PDB entry 4QUG | X-ray diffraction, 1.92 A resolution | chains A and C of the 4 polymer chains in the assembly

[Chain A (and C)]
Protein: Caspase-3
Source organism: Homo sapiens
Notes: EC 3.4.22.56; chain C of this document is another copy of the same molecule, construct and numbering; everything in this record applies to it too
UniProtKB: P42574 (CASP3_HUMAN); residue numbers follow UniProt; this construct covers 1-277
Chain sequence (277 residues; each row starts with the number of its first residue):
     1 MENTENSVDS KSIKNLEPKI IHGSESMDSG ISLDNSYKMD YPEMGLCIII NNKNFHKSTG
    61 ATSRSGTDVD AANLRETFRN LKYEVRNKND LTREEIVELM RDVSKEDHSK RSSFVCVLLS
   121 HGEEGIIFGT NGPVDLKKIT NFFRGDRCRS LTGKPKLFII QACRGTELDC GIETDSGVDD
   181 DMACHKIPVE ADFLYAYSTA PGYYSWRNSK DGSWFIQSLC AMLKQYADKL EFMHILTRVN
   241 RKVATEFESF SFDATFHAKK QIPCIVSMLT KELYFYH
Not modelled in the structure: 1-33, 174-184, 277
Construct notes: engineered mutation A61 (Met in P42574)
Curated features (UniProtKB/Swiss-Prot):
  - active site: H121, C163
  - modified residue: M1 (N-acetylmethionine), K11 (N6-acetyllysine), S26 (Phosphoserine), C163 (S-nitrosocysteine), R207 (Microbial infection: ADP-riboxanated arginine)
  - mutagenesis: D9 (D9A: In P3-D3A mutant; abolished cleavage and activation, leading to prevent thiol protease activity; when associated with A-28 and A-175), D28 (D28A: In P3-D3A mutant; abolished cleavage and activation, leading to prevent thiol protease activity; when associated with A-9 and A-175), D175 (D175A: In P3-D3A mutant; abolished cleavage and activation, leading to prevent thiol protease activity; when associated with A-9 and A-28), R207 (R207A: Abolished ADP-riboxanation by C.violaceum CopC)
From the paper describing this entry:
  - mutagenesis - M61A, Y195A: unchanged catalytic activity
  - conformationally variable residues (side-chain flip): F128
  - mutagenesis - F55Y (25-fold), M61A/V266H, T140M: decreased catalytic activity
  - catalytic residues: H121 (citing earlier work)
  - mutagenesis - V266H: abolished catalytic activity (citing earlier work)

[Chain A / chain C interface]
Contacting residue pairs (102; chain A residue first):
  D34(A) - R241(C)  hydrogen bond (backbone-side chain)
  N35(A) - R238(C)  hydrogen bond
  N35(A) - R241(C)  hydrogen bond
  G145(A) - I172(C)
  D146(A) - I172(C)
  R149(A) - I172(C)
  T152(A) - I172(C)
  D169(A) - P188(C)
  D169(A) - V189(C)  hydrogen bond (side chain-backbone)
  D169(A) - E190(C)  hydrogen bond (side chain-backbone)
  C170(A) - K186(C)  hydrogen bond (backbone-side chain)
  G171(A) - K186(C)
  G171(A) - I187(C)
  G171(A) - V189(C)
  I172(A) - G145(C)
  I172(A) - D146(C)
  I172(A) - R149(C)
  I172(A) - K186(C)
  I172(A) - I187(C)  hydrogen bond (backbone-backbone)
  E173(A) - R149(C)
  E173(A) - H185(C)
  E173(A) - K186(C)
  H185(A) - E173(C)
  K186(A) - C170(C)  hydrogen bond (side chain-backbone)
  K186(A) - I172(C)
  K186(A) - E173(C)
  K186(A) - A244(C)
  K186(A) - E248(C)
  K186(A) - A258(C)  hydrogen bond (side chain-backbone)
  K186(A) - K260(C)  hydrogen bond (backbone-side chain)
  I187(A) - G171(C)
  I187(A) - I172(C)  hydrogen bond (backbone-backbone)
  I187(A) - A244(C)
  I187(A) - T245(C)
  P188(A) - D169(C)
  P188(A) - A244(C)
  P188(A) - K260(C)
  P188(A) - Q261(C)
  P188(A) - I262(C)  hydrophobic
  V189(A) - D169(C)  hydrogen bond (backbone-side chain)
  V189(A) - G171(C)
  E190(A) - D169(C)  hydrogen bond (backbone-side chain)
  E190(A) - Y203(C)  hydrogen bond
  E190(A) - I262(C)
  A191(A) - I262(C)  hydrophobic
  A200(A) - M268(C)  hydrophobic
  P201(A) - M268(C)
  Y203(A) - E190(C)  hydrogen bond
  E231(A) - H234(C)  salt bridge
  H234(A) - E231(C)  salt bridge
  H234(A) - H234(C)
  H234(A) - E272(C)  salt bridge
  T237(A) - L269(C)
  T237(A) - T270(C)
  T237(A) - K271(C)
  R238(A) - N35(C)  hydrogen bond
  N240(A) - S267(C)  hydrogen bond (side chain-backbone)
  N240(A) - M268(C)
  N240(A) - L269(C)  hydrogen bond (side chain-backbone)
  R241(A) - D34(C)
  R241(A) - N35(C)  hydrogen bond
  R241(A) - T270(C)  hydrogen bond (side chain-backbone)
  R241(A) - K271(C)
  A244(A) - K186(C)
  A244(A) - P188(C)
  E248(A) - H185(C)  salt bridge
  E248(A) - K186(C)
  A258(A) - K186(C)  hydrogen bond (backbone-side chain)
  K260(A) - K186(C)  hydrogen bond (side chain-backbone)
  K260(A) - P188(C)
  Q261(A) - P188(C)
  I262(A) - P188(C)
  I262(A) - E190(C)
  I262(A) - A191(C)  hydrophobic
  I262(A) - M268(C)
  I262(A) - T270(C)
  P263(A) - M268(C)
  C264(A) - V266(C)  hydrophobic
  C264(A) - S267(C)
  C264(A) - M268(C)  hydrophobic
  I265(A) - I265(C)
  I265(A) - V266(C)
  I265(A) - S267(C)  hydrogen bond (backbone-backbone)
  V266(A) - C264(C)  hydrophobic
  V266(A) - I265(C)
  S267(A) - N240(C)  hydrogen bond (backbone-side chain)
  S267(A) - C264(C)
  S267(A) - I265(C)  hydrogen bond (backbone-backbone)
  M268(A) - A200(C)  hydrophobic
  M268(A) - P201(C)
  M268(A) - N240(C)
  M268(A) - I262(C)
  M268(A) - P263(C)
  M268(A) - C264(C)  hydrophobic
  L269(A) - T237(C)
  L269(A) - N240(C)  hydrogen bond (backbone-side chain)
  T270(A) - T237(C)
  T270(A) - R241(C)  hydrogen bond (backbone-side chain)
  T270(A) - I262(C)
  K271(A) - T237(C)
  K271(A) - R241(C)
  E272(A) - H234(C)  salt bridge
Interface residues without a listed pair, chain A (46 interface residues in all): R144, M233, Y274
Interface residues without a listed pair, chain C (48 interface residues in all): K137, R144, T152, M233, Y274

[Summary]
The interface between chain A and chain C involves 46 residues on one side and 48 on the other, with 27
hydrogen bonds and 5 salt bridges. Among the polar pairs are E231(A)-H234(C), H234(A)-E272(C) and
E248(A)-H185(C). The paper reports the catalytic residue H121(A); F55Y, M61A/V266H and T140M of chain A reduce
catalytic activity; 6 substitutions were tested in all.
Chain A and chain C are both Caspase-3 (Homo sapiens); the structure, Caspase-3 M61A, was determined by X-ray
diffraction, deposited together with 4QTX, 4QTY, 4QU0, 4QU5, 4QU8, 4QU9 and 8 further entries.
